PDB entry 7MWZ | X-ray diffraction, 2.00 A resolution | chains A and B

[Chain A (and B)]
Protein: Sting
Organism: Drosophila eugracilis
Notes: chain B of this document is another copy of the same molecule, construct and numbering; everything in this record applies to it too
Amino-acid sequence (356 residues; each row starts with the number of its first residue; numbers below 1 keep their minus sign (Ser-15 is residue -15)):
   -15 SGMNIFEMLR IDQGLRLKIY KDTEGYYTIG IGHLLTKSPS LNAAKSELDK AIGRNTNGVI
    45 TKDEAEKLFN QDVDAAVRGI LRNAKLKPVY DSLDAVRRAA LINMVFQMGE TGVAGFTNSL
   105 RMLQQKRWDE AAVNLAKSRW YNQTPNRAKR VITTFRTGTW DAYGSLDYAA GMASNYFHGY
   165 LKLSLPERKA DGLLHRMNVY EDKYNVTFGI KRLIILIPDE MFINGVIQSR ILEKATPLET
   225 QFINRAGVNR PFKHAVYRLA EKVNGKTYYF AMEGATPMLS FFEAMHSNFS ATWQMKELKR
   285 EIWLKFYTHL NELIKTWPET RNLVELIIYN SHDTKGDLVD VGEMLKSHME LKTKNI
Unresolved in the structure: -15, 273, 338-340 (chain B: -15, 338-340)
Ligand contacts: 3'2'-cGAMP (4UR): Asn159, Tyr160, Gly163, Tyr164, Val232, Arg234, Pro235, Phe236, Glu257, Thr260, Pro261, Ser264
From the paper describing this entry:
  - binding site for 3'2'-cGAMP: Asn159, Tyr164, Arg234, Glu257
  - self-association interface (contacts with another copy of this molecule); pairs are residue here / residue on that copy: Arg229-Glu267 (salt bridge)
  - specificity-determining residues: Asn159

[Chain A / chain B interface]
Contacting residue pairs - 96 pairs, chain A then chain B:
  Asn-12(A) with Asp47(B)
  Arg-6(A) with Gln278(B); Glu281(B), salt bridge; Leu282(B); Glu285(B), salt bridge
  Ile-5(A) with Phe273(B), hydrophobic; Gln278(B); Met279(B), hydrophobic; Leu282(B), hydrophobic
  Asp-4(A) with Gln278(B)
  Gln-3(A) with Gln278(B), hydrogen bond (backbone-side chain)
  Gly-2(A) with Trp277(B); Gln278(B)
  Leu-1(A) with Trp277(B)
  Arg0(A) with Trp277(B)
  Asn130(A) with Ser274(B), hydrogen bond
  Arg134(A) with Phe273(B)
  Ser149(A) with Asn272(B); Phe273(B)
  Leu150(A) with Tyr152(B); Phe265(B), hydrophobic; Met269(B), hydrophobic
  Asp151(A) with Tyr152(B)
  Tyr152(A) with Ser149(B); Leu150(B); Asp151(B); Gly155(B)
  Gly155(A) with Tyr152(B)
  Met156(A) with Tyr152(B); Gly155(B); Met156(B)
  Ser158(A) with Ala268(B)
  Asn159(A) with Tyr152(B), hydrogen bond; Met156(B); Pro261(B); Ser264(B); Phe265(B)
  His162(A) with Glu267(B); Ala268(B); Ser271(B)
  Gly163(A) with Ser264(B)
  Gly209(A) with Ala230(B); Gly231(B)
  Lys218(A) with Gly231(B), hydrogen bond (side chain-backbone); Val232(B); Asn233(B)
  Phe226(A) with Lys237(B)
  Arg229(A) with Leu263(B); Ser264(B), hydrogen bond; Glu267(B), salt bridge
  Ala230(A) with Phe206(B); Gly258(B), hydrogen bond (backbone-backbone); Thr260(B); Leu263(B), hydrophobic
  Gly231(A) with Lys218(B), hydrogen bond (backbone-side chain); Ala239(B); Tyr241(B), hydrogen bond (backbone-side chain)
  Val232(A) with Lys237(B); Ala239(B), hydrophobic; Glu257(B)
  Asn233(A) with Lys218(B); Lys237(B), hydrogen bond (backbone-side chain)
  Pro235(A) with Pro235(B)
  Lys237(A) with Val232(B); Asn233(B), hydrogen bond (side chain-backbone); Pro235(B)
  Ala239(A) with Gly231(B); Val232(B), hydrophobic
  Tyr241(A) with Gly231(B), hydrogen bond (side chain-backbone)
  Glu257(A) with Ala230(B); Val232(B)
  Gly258(A) with Ala230(B), hydrogen bond (backbone-backbone)
  Thr260(A) with Asn159(B); Arg234(B)
  Leu263(A) with Arg229(B)
  Ser264(A) with Asn159(B), hydrogen bond; Gly163(B); Arg229(B), hydrogen bond
  Glu267(A) with His162(B); Arg229(B), salt bridge
  Ala268(A) with Ser158(B); His162(B)
  Asn272(A) with Gly148(B)
  Ser274(A) with Asn130(B)
  Thr276(A) with Asn130(B)
  Trp277(A) with Gln-3(B); Arg0(B)
  Gln278(A) with Ile-5(B); Asp-4(B); Gln-3(B), hydrogen bond (side chain-backbone); Gly-2(B)
  Met279(A) with Ile-5(B)
  Glu281(A) with Leu-1(B)
  Leu282(A) with Arg-6(B); Leu150(B), hydrophobic
  Glu285(A) with Arg-6(B), salt bridge
Also at the interface, not in a pair above, chain A (58 interface residues in all): Ala146, Phe206, Ile211, Asn228, Arg234, Pro261, Phe265, Met269, Ser271, Trp301
Also at the interface, not in a pair above, chain B (59 interface residues in all): Ala146, Gly209, Ile211, Phe226, Asn228, Met256, Trp301

[In short]
The interface between chain A and chain B involves 58 residues on one side and 59 on the other, with 15
hydrogen bonds and 5 salt bridges. Polar contacts include Arg-6(A)-Glu281(B), Arg-6(A)-Glu285(B) and
Arg229(A)-Glu267(B). The paper reports a binding site for 3'2'-cGAMP at Asn159(A), Tyr164(A) and Arg234(A)
among others; the specificity determinant Asn159(A).
Both chains are Sting (Drosophila eugracilis). Entry 7MWZ (Structure of drosophila STING in complex with
3'2'-cGAMP) was determined by X-ray diffraction (same publication as 7LT1, 7LT2 and 7MWY).
